7PG0 - chains B and I of the 8 polymer chains in the assembly; structure by electron microscopy, 7.60 A resolution (low resolution: residue-level contacts below are approximate; hydrogen-bond / salt-bridge calls are withheld).

# Chain B
Name: Isoform Short of Insulin receptor
Source organism: Homo sapiens
Notes: EC 2.7.10.1
UniProt: P06213 (INSR_HUMAN), isoform P06213-2; residues -26 to 1343 here correspond to UniProt positions 1-1370 (UniProt number = residue number + 27)
Sequence (1382 residues; each row starts with the number of its first residue; numbers below 1 keep their minus sign (Met-26 is residue -26)):
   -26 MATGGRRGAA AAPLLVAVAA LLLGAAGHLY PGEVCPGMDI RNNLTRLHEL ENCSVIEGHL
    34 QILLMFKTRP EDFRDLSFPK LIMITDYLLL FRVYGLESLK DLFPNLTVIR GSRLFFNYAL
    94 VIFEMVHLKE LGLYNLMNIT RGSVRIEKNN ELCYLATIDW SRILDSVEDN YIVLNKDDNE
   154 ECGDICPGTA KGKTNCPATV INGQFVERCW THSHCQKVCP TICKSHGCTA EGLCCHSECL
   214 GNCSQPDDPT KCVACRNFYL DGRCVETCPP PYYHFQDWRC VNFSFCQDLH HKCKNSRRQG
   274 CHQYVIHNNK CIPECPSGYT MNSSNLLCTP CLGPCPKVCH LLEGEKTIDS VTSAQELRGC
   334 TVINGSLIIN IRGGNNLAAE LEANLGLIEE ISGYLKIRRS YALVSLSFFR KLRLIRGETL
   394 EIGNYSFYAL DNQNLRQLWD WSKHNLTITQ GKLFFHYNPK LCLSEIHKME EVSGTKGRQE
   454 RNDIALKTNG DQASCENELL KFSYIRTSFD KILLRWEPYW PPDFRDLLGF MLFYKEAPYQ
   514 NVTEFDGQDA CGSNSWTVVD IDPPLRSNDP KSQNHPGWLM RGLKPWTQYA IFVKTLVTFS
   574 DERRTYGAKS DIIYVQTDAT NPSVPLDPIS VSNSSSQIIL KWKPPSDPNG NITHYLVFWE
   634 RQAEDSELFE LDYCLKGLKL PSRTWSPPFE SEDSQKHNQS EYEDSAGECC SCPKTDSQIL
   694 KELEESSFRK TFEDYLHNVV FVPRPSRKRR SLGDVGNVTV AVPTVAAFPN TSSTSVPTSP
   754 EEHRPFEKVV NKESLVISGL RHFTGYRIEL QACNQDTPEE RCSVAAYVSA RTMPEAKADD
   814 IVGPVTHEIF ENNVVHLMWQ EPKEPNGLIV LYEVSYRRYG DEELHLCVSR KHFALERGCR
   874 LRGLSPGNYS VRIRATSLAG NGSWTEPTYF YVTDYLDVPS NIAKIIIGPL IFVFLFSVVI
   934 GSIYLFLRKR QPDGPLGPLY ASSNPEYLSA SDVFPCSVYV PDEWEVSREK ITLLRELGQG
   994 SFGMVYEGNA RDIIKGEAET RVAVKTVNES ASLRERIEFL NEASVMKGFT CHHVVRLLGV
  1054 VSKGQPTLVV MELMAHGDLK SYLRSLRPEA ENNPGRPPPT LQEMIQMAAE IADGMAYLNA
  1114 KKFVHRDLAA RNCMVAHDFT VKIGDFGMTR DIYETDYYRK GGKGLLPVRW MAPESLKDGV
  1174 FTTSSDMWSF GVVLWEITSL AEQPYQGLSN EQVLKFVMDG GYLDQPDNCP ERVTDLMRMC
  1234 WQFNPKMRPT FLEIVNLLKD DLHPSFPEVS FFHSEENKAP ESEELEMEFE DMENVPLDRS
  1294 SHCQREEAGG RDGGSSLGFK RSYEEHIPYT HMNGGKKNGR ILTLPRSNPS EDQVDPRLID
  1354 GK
Unresolved in the structure: -26 to 0, 163-167, 173-176, 268-273, 540-545, 648-674, 719-755, 908-1355
Differences from the reference sequence: expression tag (1344-1355)
Curated features (UniProtKB/Swiss-Prot):
  - region: Glu706 to Phe714 (Insulin-binding), Tyr972 (Important for interaction with IRS1, SHC1 and STAT5B)
  - site: Phe39 (Insulin-binding)
  - modified residue: Ser373 (Phosphoserine), Tyr374 (Phosphotyrosine), Ser380 (Phosphoserine), Tyr972 (Phosphotyrosine)
  - glycosylation (N-linked (GlcNAc...) asparagine): Asn16, Asn25, Asn78, Asn111, Asn215, Asn255, Asn295, Asn337, Asn397, Asn418, Asn514, Asn606, Asn624, Asn671
Cystine bridges: Cys8-Cys26, Cys126-Cys155, Cys159-Cys182, Cys169-Cys188, Cys192-Cys201, Cys196-Cys207, Cys208-Cys216, Cys212-Cys225, Cys228-Cys237, Cys241-Cys253, Cys259-Cys284, Cys266-Cys274, Cys288-Cys301, Cys304-Cys308, Cys312-Cys333, Cys435-Cys468, Cys647-Cys860, Cys682-Cys685, Cys786-Cys795

# Chain I
Name: Insulin
Source organism: Homo sapiens
UniProt: P01308 (INS_HUMAN); residues 1-21 here correspond to UniProt positions 90-110 (UniProt number = residue number + 89)
Sequence (21 residues; row label = number of the first residue in the row):
     1 GIVEQCCTSI CSLYQLENYC N
Cystine bridges: Cys6-Cys11

# Interface between chain B and chain I
Residue-residue contacts (20):
  Leu486(B) with Leu13(I)
  Leu487(B) with Leu13(I)
  Arg488(B) with Leu13(I); Glu17(I)
  Asp535(B) with Ser12(I); Tyr14(I)
  Pro537(B) with Tyr14(I)
  Asn547(B) with Tyr14(I)
  His548(B) with Leu13(I); Tyr14(I)
  Pro549(B) with Tyr14(I)
  Gly550(B) with Leu13(I)
  Trp551(B) with Ile10(I); Cys11(I); Ser12(I)
  Arg554(B) with Ile10(I); Cys11(I); Ser12(I); Leu13(I)
  Gly680(B) with Ile10(I)
Also at the interface, not in a pair above, chain B (14 interface residues in all): Leu552, Glu681

# Overview
The interface between chain B and chain I involves 14 residues on one side and 6 on the other.
Chain B is Isoform Short of Insulin receptor and chain I is Insulin, both from Homo sapiens; the structure,
Low resolution Cryo-EM structure of full-length insulin receptor bound to 3 insulin with visible ddm micelle
..., was determined by electron microscopy together with 7PG2, 7PG3 and 7PG4 from the same study.
